PDB entry 6EGX | electron microscopy, 4.06 A resolution (low resolution: residue-level contacts below are approximate; hydrogen-bond / salt-bridge calls are withheld) | chains B and C of the 4 polymer chains in the assembly

# Chain B
Protein: structural protein VP2
Organism: Sacbrood virus
UniProt: A0A223DN66 (A0A223DN66_9VIRU); residues 41-239 here correspond to UniProt positions 193-391 (UniProt number = residue number + 152)
Amino-acid sequence (199 residues; each row starts with the number of its first residue):
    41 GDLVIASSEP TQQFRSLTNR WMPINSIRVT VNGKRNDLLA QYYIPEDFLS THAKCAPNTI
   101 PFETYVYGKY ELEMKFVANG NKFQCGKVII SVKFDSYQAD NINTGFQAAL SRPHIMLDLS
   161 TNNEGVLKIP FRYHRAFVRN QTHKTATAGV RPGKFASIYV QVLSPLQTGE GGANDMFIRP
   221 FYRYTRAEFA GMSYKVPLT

# Chain C
Protein: structural protein VP3
Organism: Sacbrood virus
UniProt: A0A2I6HDZ6 (A0A2I6HDZ6_9VIRU); residues 1-273 here correspond to UniProt positions 429-701 (UniProt number = residue number + 428)
Amino-acid sequence (273 residues; numbered 1 to 273; the number before each row is that of its first residue):
     1 DKPKDVSSIT IIPKPRLGFP HGKGKSDAVA MRVNPVALTS FQDVSAYPDE PRTTLDIARI
    61 WGLRSTFNWG SGDEHGKELF NTVLDPGLRF YDQDYEGQIT PMEYVTGLYN FWSGPIELRF
   121 DFVSNAFHTG TVIISAEYNR SSTNTDECQS HSTYTKTFHL GEQKSVHFTV PYIYDTVVRR
   181 NTASAYLPVT DYDKVDNVSR AQAMGIRAES KMRVKVRVVN VLRPVASTTS TIEVLVYMRG
   241 GKNYALHGLK QSTYWPSNSV VPIDSFPPDG YDP

# Chain B / chain C interface
Contacting residue pairs (49; chain B residue first):
  Arg75(B) - Thr66(C)
  Arg75(B) - Glu233(C)
  Asn76(B) - Gln98(C)
  Lys122(B) - Asn125(C)
  Phe123(B) - Asn125(C)
  Phe123(B) - Phe127(C)
  Phe123(B) - Ser227(C)
  Phe123(B) - Thr228(C)
  Gln124(B) - Asn125(C)
  Cys125(B) - Val123(C)
  Cys125(B) - Ser124(C)
  Cys125(B) - Thr229(C)
  Gly126(B) - Val123(C)
  Lys127(B) - Val123(C)
  Asn141(B) - Ser259(C)
  Ile142(B) - Asn258(C)
  Gly145(B) - Gln98(C)
  Phe146(B) - Leu63(C)
  Phe146(B) - Gln98(C)
  Gln147(B) - Gly62(C)
  Gln147(B) - Leu63(C)
  Gln147(B) - Gln98(C)
  Gln147(B) - Ile99(C)
  Gln147(B) - Thr100(C)
  Gln147(B) - Pro101(C)
  Leu150(B) - Trp61(C)
  Leu150(B) - Leu63(C)
  Ser151(B) - Pro101(C)
  Met156(B) - Tyr237(C)
  Asp158(B) - Lys164(C)
  Ser160(B) - Ser124(C)
  Ser160(B) - Lys164(C)
  Thr161(B) - Lys164(C)
  Arg172(B) - Tyr47(C)
  Arg172(B) - Asp49(C)
  Arg172(B) - Glu50(C)
  Leu203(B) - Tyr237(C)
  Ser204(B) - Val123(C)
  Ser204(B) - Glu233(C)
  Pro205(B) - Glu233(C)
  Gln207(B) - Thr231(C)
  Gln207(B) - Ile232(C)
  Gln207(B) - Glu233(C)
  Thr208(B) - Thr229(C)
  Gly209(B) - Ser227(C)
  Gly209(B) - Thr228(C)
  Gly209(B) - Thr229(C)
  Glu210(B) - Ala226(C)
  Glu210(B) - Ser227(C)
Other interface residues (no listed pair), chain B (29 interface residues in all): Gly41, Ile45
Other interface residues (no listed pair), chain C (30 interface residues in all): Asp43, Ile60, Phe122, Leu235

# Overview
29 residues of chain B face 30 of chain C across their interface.
Chain B is structural protein VP2 and chain C is structural protein VP3, both from Sacbrood virus; the
structure, Sacbrood virus of honeybee - expansion state I, was determined by electron microscopy, deposited
together with 5LSF, 5OYP, 6EGV, 6EH1 and 6EIW.
